1B92 - chain A; structure by X-ray diffraction, 2.02 A resolution.

== Chain A ==
Name: Protein (INTEGRASE)
Source organism: Human immunodeficiency virus
Notes: EC 2.7.7.49; fragment: catalytic core domain
UniProtKB: P12497 (POL_HV1N5); residues 50-212 here correspond to UniProt positions 765-927 (UniProt number = residue number + 715)
Amino-acid sequence (163 residues; row label = number of the first residue in the row):
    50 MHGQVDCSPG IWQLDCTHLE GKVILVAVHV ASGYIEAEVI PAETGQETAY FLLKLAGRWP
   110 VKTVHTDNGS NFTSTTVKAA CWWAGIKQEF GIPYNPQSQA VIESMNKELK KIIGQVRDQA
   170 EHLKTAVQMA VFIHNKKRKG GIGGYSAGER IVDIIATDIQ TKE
Unresolved in the structure: 50-55, 141-148, 190-192, 211-212
Sequence notes: engineered mutation Ala149 (Gly864 in P12497), Lys185 (Phe900 in P12497)
What the authors report for this chain:
  - mutagenesis - G140A (4 x 10-16), G140A/G149A (8 x 10-17 mol/min), G149A: decreased catalytic activity
  - catalytic residues: Asp64, Asp116, Glu152 (citing earlier work)

== In short ==
From the paper: catalytic residues Asp64, Asp116 and Glu152; G140A, G140A/G149A and G149A reduce catalytic
activity.
Chain A is Protein (INTEGRASE) (Human immunodeficiency virus); the structure, Mobility of an HIV-1 integrase
active site loop is correlated with catalytic activity, was determined by X-ray diffraction, deposited
together with 1B9D and 1B9F.
